5H7H - chains A and B of the 3 polymer chains in the assembly; structure by X-ray diffraction, 1.95 A resolution.

# Chain A
Name: B-cell lymphoma 6 protein
From: Homo sapiens
Reference sequence: P41182 (BCL6_HUMAN); residue numbers follow UniProt; this construct covers 5-129
Chain sequence (141 residues; each row starts with the number of its first residue; numbers below 1 keep their minus sign (Leu-11 is residue -11)):
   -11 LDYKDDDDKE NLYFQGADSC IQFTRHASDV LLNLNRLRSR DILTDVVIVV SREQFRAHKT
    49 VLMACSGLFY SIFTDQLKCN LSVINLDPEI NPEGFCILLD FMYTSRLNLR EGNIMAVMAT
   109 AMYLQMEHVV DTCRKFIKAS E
Unresolved in the structure: -11 to -1
Differences from the reference sequence: expression tag (-11 to 4)

# Chain B
Name: F1324 peptide residues 10-13
Chain sequence (5 residues; row label = number of the first residue in the row):
   800 XWRVP
Modified / non-standard residues: ACE (acetyl group) at position 800

# Chain A / chain B interface
Contacting residue pairs (8; chain A residue first):
  Asp17(A) - Arg802(B)  salt bridge
  Asn21(A) - Trp801(B)  hydrogen bond (side chain-backbone)
  Asn21(A) - Arg802(B)
  Asn21(A) - Val803(B)  hydrogen bond (side chain-backbone)
  Arg24(A) - Val803(B)
  Arg24(A) - Pro804(B)  hydrogen bond (side chain-backbone)
  Leu25(A) - Val803(B)  hydrophobic
  Arg28(A) - Pro804(B)  hydrogen bond (side chain-backbone)
Other interface residues (no listed pair), chain A (6 interface residues in all): Leu20
Other interface residues (no listed pair), chain B (5 interface residues in all): ACE_800

# In short
The interface between chain A and chain B involves 6 residues on one side and 5 on the other; the contacts
include 4 hydrogen bonds and 1 salt bridge. Polar contacts include Asp17(A)-Arg802(B), Asn21(A)-Trp801(B) and
Asn21(A)-Val803(B).
Here chain A is B-cell lymphoma 6 protein (Homo sapiens) and chain B is F1324 peptide residues 10-13. Entry
5H7H (Crystal structure of the BCL6 BTB domain in complex with F1324(10-13)) was determined by X-ray
diffraction (same publication as 5H7G).
